3QSS - chain A; structure by X-ray diffraction, 1.85 A resolution.

# Chain A
Protein: Monomeric sarcosine oxidase
From: Bacillus sp
Notes: EC 1.5.3.1
UniProtKB: P40859 (MSOX_BACB0); residues 1-389 here correspond to UniProt positions 2-390 (UniProt number = residue number + 1)
Sequence (389 residues; row label = number of the first residue in the row):
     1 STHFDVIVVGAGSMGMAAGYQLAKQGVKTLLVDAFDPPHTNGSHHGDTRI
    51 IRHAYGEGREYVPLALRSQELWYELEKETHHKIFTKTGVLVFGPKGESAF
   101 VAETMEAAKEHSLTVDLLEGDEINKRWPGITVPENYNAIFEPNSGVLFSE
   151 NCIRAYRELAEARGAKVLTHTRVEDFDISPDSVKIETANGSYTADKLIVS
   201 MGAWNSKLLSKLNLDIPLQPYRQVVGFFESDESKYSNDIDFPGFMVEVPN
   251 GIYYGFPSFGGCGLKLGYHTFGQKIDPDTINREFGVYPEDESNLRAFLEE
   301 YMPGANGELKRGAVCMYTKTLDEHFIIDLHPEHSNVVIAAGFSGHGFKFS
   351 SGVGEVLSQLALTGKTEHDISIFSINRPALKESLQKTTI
Unresolved in the structure: 384-389
UniProt features mapped onto this chain:
  - modified residue: Cys-315 (S-8alpha-FAD cysteine)
Covalently attached groups: flavin-adenine dinucleotide (FAD) linked to Cys-315
Small-molecule neighbours:
  - FAD (flavin-adenine dinucleotide): Val-9, Gly-10, Ala-11, Gly-12, Ser-13, Met-14, Val-32, Asp-33, Ala-34, Phe-35, Pro-37, His-39, Gly-42, Ser-43, His-44, Arg-49, Ile-50, Thr-171, Arg-172, Val-173, Ser-200, Met-201, Gly-202, Trp-204, Leu-208, Gln-223, Val-225, Tyr-254, Phe-256, Met-316, Tyr-317, Phe-342, Gly-344, His-345, Gly-346, Phe-347, Lys-348
  - MTG ([methylthio]acetate): Ile-50, Arg-52, Met-245, Tyr-254, His-269, Tyr-317, Gly-344, His-345, Lys-348

# In short
Bound to chain A: compound MTG. Covalently linked flavin-adenine dinucleotide: at Cys-315.
Chain A is Monomeric sarcosine oxidase (Bacillus sp); the structure, Crystal structure for the
MSOX.chloride.MTA ternary complex, was determined by X-ray diffraction (same publication as 3QSE, 3QSM, 3QVP
and 3QVR).
